Entry 7SMM (electron microscopy, 2.50 A resolution); this record covers chains C and D of the 5 polymer chains in the assembly.

Chain C:
Protein: Acetylcholine receptor subunit beta
Source organism: Tetronarce californica
UniProtKB: P02712 (ACHB_TETCF); residues 1-469 here correspond to UniProt positions 25-493 (UniProt number = residue number + 24)
Sequence (469 residues; row label = number of the first residue in the row):
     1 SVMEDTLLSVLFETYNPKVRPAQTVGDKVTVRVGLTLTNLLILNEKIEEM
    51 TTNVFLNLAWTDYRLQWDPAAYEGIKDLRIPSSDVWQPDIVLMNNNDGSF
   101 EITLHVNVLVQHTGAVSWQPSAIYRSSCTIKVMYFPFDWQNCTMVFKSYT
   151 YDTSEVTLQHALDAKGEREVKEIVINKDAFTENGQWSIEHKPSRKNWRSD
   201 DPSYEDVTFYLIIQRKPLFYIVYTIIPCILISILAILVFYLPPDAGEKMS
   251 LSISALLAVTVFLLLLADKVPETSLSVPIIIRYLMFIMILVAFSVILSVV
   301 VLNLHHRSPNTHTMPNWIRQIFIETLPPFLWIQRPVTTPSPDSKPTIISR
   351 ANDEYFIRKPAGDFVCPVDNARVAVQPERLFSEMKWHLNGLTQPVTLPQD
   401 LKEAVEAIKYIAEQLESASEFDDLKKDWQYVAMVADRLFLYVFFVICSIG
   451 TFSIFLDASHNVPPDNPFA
Unresolved in the structure: 335-397
Disulfides: Cys128-Cys142
Covalent attachments: N-acetylglucosamine (NAG) linked to Asn141
Curated features (UniProtKB/Swiss-Prot):
  - modified residue: Tyr355 (Phosphotyrosine)
  - glycosylation: Asn141 (N-linked (GlcNAc...) asparagine)

Chain D:
Protein: Acetylcholine receptor subunit alpha
Source organism: Tetronarce californica
UniProtKB: P02710 (ACHA_TETCF); residues 1-437 here correspond to UniProt positions 25-461 (UniProt number = residue number + 24)
Sequence (437 residues; numbered 1 to 437; the number before each row is that of its first residue):
     1 SEHETRLVANLLENYNKVIRPVEHHTHFVDITVGLQLIQLISVDEVNQIV
    51 ETNVRLRQQWIDVRLRWNPADYGGIKKIRLPSDDVWLPDLVLYNNADGDF
   101 AIVHMTKLLLDYTGKIMWTPPAIFKSYCEIIVTHFPFDQQNCTMKLGIWT
   151 YDGTKVSISPESDRPDLSTFMESGEWVMKDYRGWKHWVYYTCCPDTPYLD
   201 ITYHFIMQRIPLYFVVNVIIPCLLFSFLTGLVFYLPTDSGEKMTLSISVL
   251 LSLTVFLLVIVELIPSTSSAVPLIGKYMLFTMIFVISSIIITVVVINTHH
   301 RSPSTHTMPQWVRKIFIDTIPNVMFFSTMKRASKEKQENKIFADDIDISD
   351 ISGKQVTGEVIFQTPLIKNPDVKSAIEGVKYIAEHMKSDEESSNAAEEWK
   401 YVAMVIDHILLCVFMLICIIGTVSVFAGRLIELSQEG
Unresolved in the structure: 332-369, 434-437
Disulfides: Cys128-Cys142, Cys192-Cys193
Covalent attachments: glycan linked to Asn141
Curated features (UniProtKB/Swiss-Prot):
  - glycosylation: Asn141 (N-linked (GlcNAc...) asparagine)
Reported in the primary citation:
  - binding site for cholesterol: Arg301, Phe316
  - mutagenesis - F233A (3-fold), F233A/F414A (7-fold): increased signaling in response to agonist
  - mutagenesis - F284A: unchanged signaling in response to agonist

Chain C / chain D interface:
Contacting residue pairs (106; chain C residue first):
  Thr14(C) - Thr5(D)
  Asn16(C) - Val8(D)
  Lys18(C) - Pro81(D)
  Lys18(C) - Asp84(D)  salt bridge
  Lys18(C) - Lys107(D)
  Val19(C) - Ser1(D)
  Val19(C) - Glu4(D)
  Val19(C) - Thr5(D)
  Arg20(C) - Ser1(D)
  Ala22(C) - Ser1(D)
  Val25(C) - Gly73(D)
  Val25(C) - Ile75(D)  hydrophobic
  Tyr63(C) - Ser1(D)  hydrogen bond (side chain-backbone)
  Tyr63(C) - Glu2(D)  hydrogen bond (side chain-backbone)
  Asn96(C) - Gln39(D)  hydrogen bond
  Asn96(C) - Ile41(D)
  Gly98(C) - His104(D)  hydrogen bond (backbone-side chain)
  Phe100(C) - Arg55(D)
  Phe100(C) - Pro121(D)  hydrophobic
  Ser127(C) - Met171(D)
  Tyr149(C) - Arg55(D)
  Tyr149(C) - Thr106(D)
  Tyr149(C) - Thr119(D)  hydrogen bond (side chain-backbone)
  Tyr149(C) - Pro120(D)
  Tyr149(C) - Pro121(D)
  Thr150(C) - Arg79(D)  hydrogen bond (backbone-side chain)
  Thr150(C) - Lys107(D)
  Tyr151(C) - Arg79(D)
  Asp152(C) - Arg79(D)  salt bridge
  Glu155(C) - Arg79(D)  salt bridge
  Gly246(C) - Glu241(D)
  Glu247(C) - Glu241(D)
  Lys248(C) - Glu241(D)
  Met249(C) - Glu241(D)  hydrogen bond (backbone-side chain)
  Met249(C) - Leu245(D)  hydrophobic
  Ser250(C) - Glu241(D)  hydrogen bond (backbone-side chain)
  Ile253(C) - Leu245(D)  hydrophobic
  Ile253(C) - Ser248(D)
  Leu256(C) - Phe225(D)  hydrophobic
  Leu256(C) - Leu228(D)  hydrophobic
  Leu257(C) - Ser248(D)
  Leu257(C) - Ser252(D)
  Leu263(C) - Phe256(D)  hydrophobic
  Leu264(C) - Leu258(D)  hydrophobic
  Leu264(C) - Val259(D)  hydrophobic
  Leu264(C) - Glu262(D)
  Ala267(C) - Glu262(D)
  Asp268(C) - Glu262(D)
  Pro271(C) - Tyr213(D)
  Glu272(C) - Glu175(D)
  Glu272(C) - Tyr213(D)
  Thr273(C) - Gly174(D)
  Thr273(C) - Tyr213(D)
  Ser274(C) - Gly174(D)  hydrogen bond (backbone-backbone)
  Ser274(C) - Ile210(D)  hydrogen bond (side chain-backbone)
  Ser274(C) - Leu212(D)
  Ser274(C) - Tyr213(D)  hydrogen bond (side chain-backbone)
  Leu275(C) - Gly174(D)
  Ser276(C) - Leu212(D)
  Val277(C) - Leu212(D)  hydrophobic
  Ile281(C) - Val216(D)  hydrophobic
  Ile281(C) - Asn217(D)
  Met285(C) - Val216(D)
  Met288(C) - Leu224(D)  hydrophobic
  Ala292(C) - Leu224(D)  hydrophobic
  Ile296(C) - Phe227(D)  hydrophobic
  Ile296(C) - Leu231(D)  hydrophobic
  Val299(C) - Leu231(D)  hydrophobic
  Val299(C) - Tyr234(D)  hydrophobic
  Leu302(C) - Leu235(D)  hydrophobic
  Leu302(C) - Pro236(D)
  Leu302(C) - Glu241(D)
  Asn303(C) - Tyr234(D)  hydrogen bond (side chain-backbone)
  Asn303(C) - Pro236(D)
  His306(C) - Pro236(D)
  His306(C) - Asp238(D)
  His306(C) - Ser239(D)
  Arg307(C) - Tyr234(D)  hydrogen bond
  Arg307(C) - Thr328(D)
  Pro309(C) - Lys330(D)
  Asn310(C) - Lys330(D)
  Asn310(C) - Glu397(D)  hydrogen bond
  Asn310(C) - Tyr401(D)
  Thr311(C) - Met329(D)
  Thr311(C) - Lys330(D)  hydrogen bond (backbone-backbone)
  Thr311(C) - Met404(D)
  His312(C) - Thr328(D)
  His312(C) - Lys330(D)
  His312(C) - Met404(D)
  Thr313(C) - Thr328(D)  hydrogen bond (backbone-side chain)
  Pro315(C) - Thr328(D)
  Asp400(C) - Lys373(D)
  Asp400(C) - Ile376(D)
  Leu401(C) - Ile376(D)  hydrophobic
  Glu403(C) - Lys380(D)  salt bridge
  Ala404(C) - Ile376(D)  hydrophobic
  Ala407(C) - Val379(D)  hydrophobic
  Ala407(C) - Ala383(D)  hydrophobic
  Ile408(C) - Val379(D)  hydrophobic
  Tyr410(C) - Ala383(D)
  Tyr410(C) - Met386(D)
  Tyr410(C) - Lys387(D)  hydrogen bond (side chain-backbone)
  Tyr410(C) - Glu390(D)  hydrogen bond
  Ile411(C) - Ile382(D)  hydrophobic
  Ile411(C) - Met386(D)  hydrophobic
  Gln414(C) - Glu390(D)  hydrogen bond
Interface residues without a listed pair, chain C (73 interface residues in all): Pro21, Glu48, Arg64, Met93, Asn95, Arg198, Thr260, Val261, Val270, Ile289, Val295, Val300
Interface residues without a listed pair, chain D (74 interface residues in all): His3, Leu12, Asn53, Tyr72, Gly74, Ile123, Thr169, Ser173, Pro221, Thr244, Val249, Leu251, Val255, Leu263

Summary:
The interface between chain C and chain D involves 73 residues on one side and 74 on the other; the contacts
include 19 hydrogen bonds and 4 salt bridges. Among the polar pairs are Lys18(C)-Asp84(D), Asp152(C)-Arg79(D)
and Glu155(C)-Arg79(D). From the paper: a binding site for cholesterol at Arg301(D) and Phe316(D); F233A and
F233A/F414A of chain D increase signaling in response to agonist.
Here chain C is Acetylcholine receptor subunit beta and chain D is Acetylcholine receptor subunit alpha, both
from Tetronarce californica. Entry 7SMM (Cryo-EM structure of Torpedo acetylcholine receptor in apo form) was
determined by electron microscopy (same publication as 7SMQ, 7SMR, 7SMS and 7SMT).
